Entry 4TT8 (X-ray diffraction, 2.30 A resolution); this record covers chain A.

== Chain A ==
Protein: 10-formyltetrahydrofolate dehydrogenase
Organism: Danio rerio
Notes: EC 1.5.1.6
UniProtKB: E3NZ06 (E3NZ06_DANRE); numbering as in UniProt (aligned over 1-311)
Amino-acid sequence (318 residues; each row starts with the number of its first residue):
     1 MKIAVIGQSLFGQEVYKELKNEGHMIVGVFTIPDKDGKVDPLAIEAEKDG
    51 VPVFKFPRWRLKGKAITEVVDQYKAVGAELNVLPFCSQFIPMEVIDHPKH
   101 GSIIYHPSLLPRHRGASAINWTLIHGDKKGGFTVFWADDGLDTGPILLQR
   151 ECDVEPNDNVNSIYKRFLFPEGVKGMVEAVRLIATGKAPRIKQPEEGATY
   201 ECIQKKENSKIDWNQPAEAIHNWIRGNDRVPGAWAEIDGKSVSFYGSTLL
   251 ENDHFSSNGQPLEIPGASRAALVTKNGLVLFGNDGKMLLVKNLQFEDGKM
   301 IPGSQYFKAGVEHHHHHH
Unresolved in the structure: 309-318
Construct notes: expression tag (312-318)
Residues lining bound ligands: 6DD (N-(4-{[(2-amino-4-hydroxyquinazolin-6-yl)methyl](formyl)amino}benzoyl)-L-glutamic acid): R60, L83, C86, S87, Q88, F89, I90, M92, I95, I104, H106, G115, A116, F135, A137, D138, G140, L141, D142, I203
From the paper describing this entry:
  - catalytic residues: H106, S108, D142 (proposed by the authors, not directly observed)
  - binding site for 6DD: R60, L83, C86, S87, Q88, F89, I90, M92, I95, I104, H106, G115, A116, F135, A137, D138, G140, L141, D142, T143, I203
  - conformationally variable residues (loop rearrangement, side-chain flip): C86 to I90
  - mutagenesis - F89A (about 85%), R114A, Y200A: decreased catalytic activity
  - mutagenesis - K205A: unchanged catalytic activity

== In short ==
Chain A binds compound 6DD. The paper reports catalytic residues H106, S108 and D142; F89A, R114A and Y200A
reduce catalytic activity.
Chain A is 10-formyltetrahydrofolate dehydrogenase (Danio rerio); the structure, Crystal structure of the
hydrolase domain of 10-formyltetrahydrofolate dehydrogenase (wild-type) complex with
10-formyl-5,8-dideazafolate, was determined by X-ray diffraction, deposited together with 4QPC, 4QPD, 4R8V,
4TS4 and 4TTS.
